PDB entry 4QUE | X-ray diffraction, 1.84 A resolution | chains A and E of the 6 polymer chains in the assembly

Chain A:
Protein: Caspase-3
From: Homo sapiens
Notes: EC 3.4.22.56
Reference sequence: P42574 (CASP3_HUMAN); residues 1-277 here = UniProt positions 1-277
Chain sequence (277 residues; numbered 1 to 277; the number before each row is that of its first residue):
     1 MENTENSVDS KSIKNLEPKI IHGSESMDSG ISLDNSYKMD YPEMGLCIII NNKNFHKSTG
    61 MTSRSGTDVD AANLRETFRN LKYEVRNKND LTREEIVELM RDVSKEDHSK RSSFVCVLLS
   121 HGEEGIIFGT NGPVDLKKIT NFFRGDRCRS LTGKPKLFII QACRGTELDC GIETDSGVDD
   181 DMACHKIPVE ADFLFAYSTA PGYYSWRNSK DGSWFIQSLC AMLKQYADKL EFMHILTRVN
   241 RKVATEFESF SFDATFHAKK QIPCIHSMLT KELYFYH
Disordered / not traced: 1-33, 175-183, 277
Sequence notes: engineered mutation Phe195 (Tyr in P42574), His266 (Val in P42574)
UniProt features mapped onto this chain:
  - active site: His121, Cys163
  - modified residue: Met1 (N-acetylmethionine), Lys11 (N6-acetyllysine), Ser26 (Phosphoserine), Cys163 (S-nitrosocysteine), Arg207 (Microbial infection: ADP-riboxanated arginine)
From the paper describing this entry:
  - mutagenesis - F55Y (25-fold), T140M, Y195F/V266H (2600-fold), Y195F (1.4-fold decrease): decreased catalytic activity
  - conformationally variable residues (side-chain flip): His266
  - catalytic residues: His121 (citing earlier work)

Chain E:
Protein: Short peptide
Chain sequence (5 residues; numbered 178 to 182; the number before each row is that of its first residue):
   178 VDDDM

Interface between chain A and chain E:
Residue-residue contacts - 14 pairs, chain A then chain E:
  Asp68(A) - Val178(E)
  Ala72(A) - Val178(E)  hydrophobic
  Arg75(A) - Asp179(E)  salt bridge
  Arg75(A) - Asp181(E)  salt bridge
  Val85(A) - Asp181(E)
  Arg86(A) - Asp181(E)
  Asn87(A) - Val178(E)
  Asn87(A) - Asp180(E)
  Asn87(A) - Asp181(E)  hydrogen bond (backbone-side chain)
  Lys88(A) - Asp180(E)  salt bridge
  Lys88(A) - Asp181(E)
  Asn89(A) - Val178(E)  hydrogen bond (side chain-backbone)
  Asn89(A) - Asp179(E)
  Asn89(A) - Asp180(E)  hydrogen bond
Interface residues without a listed pair, chain A (10 interface residues in all): Asn51, Ala71
Interface residues without a listed pair, chain E (5 interface residues in all): Met182

Overview:
10 residues of chain A face 5 of chain E across their interface, with 3 hydrogen bonds and 3 salt bridges.
Polar pairs include Arg75(A)-Asp179(E), Arg75(A)-Asp181(E) and Lys88(A)-Asp180(E). UniProt lists active-site
residues His121(A) and Cys163(A) on chain A. The paper reports the catalytic residue His121(A); F55Y, T140M
and Y195F/V266H of chain A, among others, reduce catalytic activity.
Here chain A is Caspase-3 (Homo sapiens) and chain E is Short peptide. Entry 4QUE (Caspase-3 Y195FV266H) was
determined by X-ray diffraction together with 4QTX, 4QTY, 4QU0, 4QU5, 4QU8, 4QU9 and 8 further entries from
the same study.
